Entry 4D1F (X-ray diffraction, 2.70 A resolution); this record covers chains D and F of the 3 polymer chains in the assembly.

Chain D (and F):
Protein: Fiber protein
Organism: Snake adenovirus 1
Notes: fragment: fiber head domain, residues 234-339; chain F of this document is another copy of the same molecule, construct and numbering; everything in this record applies to it too
Reference sequence: A9CB96 (SPIKE_ADES1); residue numbers follow UniProt; this construct covers 234-339
Amino-acid sequence (145 residues; row label = number of the first residue in the row):
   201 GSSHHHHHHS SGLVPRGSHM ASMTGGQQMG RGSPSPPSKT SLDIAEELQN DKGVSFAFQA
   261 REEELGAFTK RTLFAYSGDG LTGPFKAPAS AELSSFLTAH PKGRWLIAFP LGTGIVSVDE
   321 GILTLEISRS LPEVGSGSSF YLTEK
Disordered / not traced: 201-239, 345 (chain F: 201-238, 345)
Differences from the reference sequence: expression tag (201-233)

How chain D and chain F interact:
Pairs across the interface - 24 pairs, chain D then chain F:
  Asp243(D) with Lys239(F)
  Ala245(D) with Phe268(F), hydrophobic
  Glu246(D) with Phe268(F)
  Glu247(D) with Phe268(F)
  Ala257(D) with Leu342(F), hydrophobic
  Gln259(D) with Leu265(F); Lys270(F), hydrogen bond
  Arg261(D) with Glu263(F), salt bridge
  Phe274(D) with Lys270(F); Phe340(F), hydrophobic
  Ala275(D) with Phe340(F)
  Tyr276(D) with His300(F); Phe340(F); Tyr341(F), hydrophobic; Leu342(F)
  Gly278(D) with Lys302(F), hydrogen bond (backbone-side chain)
  Pro310(D) with Leu306(F), hydrophobic; Ala308(F), hydrophobic; Thr313(F), hydrogen bond (backbone-side chain)
  Glu333(D) with Lys302(F); Arg304(F), salt bridge
  Ser336(D) with Ser339(F); Phe340(F), hydrogen bond (side chain-backbone)
  Gly337(D) with Phe340(F)
Also at the interface, not in a pair above, chain D (17 interface residues in all): Phe258, Gly335
Also at the interface, not in a pair above, chain F (17 interface residues in all): Pro301, Glu344

In short:
Chain D and chain F each contribute 17 residues to their interface, with 4 hydrogen bonds and 2 salt bridges.
Polar pairs include Arg261(D)-Glu263(F), Glu333(D)-Arg304(F) and Gln259(D)-Lys270(F).
Both chains are Fiber protein (Snake adenovirus 1). Entry 4D1F (Crystal structure of the fiber head domain of
the Atadenovirus snake adenovirus 1, native, first P212121 ...) was determined by X-ray diffraction (same
publication as 4D0U, 4D0V, 4D1G and 4UMI).
